PDB entry 5KU0 | electron microscopy, 5.30 A resolution (low resolution: residue-level contacts below are approximate; hydrogen-bond / salt-bridge calls are withheld) | chains 2 and 3 of the 4 polymer chains in the assembly

== Chain 2 ==
Molecule: VP2
Organism: Poliovirus type 1 (strain Mahoney)
Reference sequence: P03300 (POLG_POL1M); residues 1-269 here correspond to UniProt positions 70-338 (UniProt number = residue number + 69)
Sequence (269 residues; each row starts with the number of its first residue):
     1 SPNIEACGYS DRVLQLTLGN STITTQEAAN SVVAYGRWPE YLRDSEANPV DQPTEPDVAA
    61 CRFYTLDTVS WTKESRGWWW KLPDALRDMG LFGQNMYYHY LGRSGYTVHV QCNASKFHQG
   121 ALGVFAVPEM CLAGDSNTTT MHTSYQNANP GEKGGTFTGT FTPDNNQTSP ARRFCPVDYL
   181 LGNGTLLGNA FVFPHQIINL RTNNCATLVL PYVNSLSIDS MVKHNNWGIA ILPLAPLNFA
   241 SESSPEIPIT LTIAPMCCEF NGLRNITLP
Unresolved in the structure: 44-52, 160-173
What the authors report for this chain:
  - contacts within the chain: S1-H195
  - conformationally variable residues (loop rearrangement, order/disorder transition): S1 to S10, L42 to P53, A133 to H142, T160 to F174

== Chain 3 ==
Molecule: VP3
Organism: Poliovirus type 1 (strain Mahoney)
Reference sequence: P03300 (POLG_POL1M); residues 1-231 here correspond to UniProt positions 342-572 (UniProt number = residue number + 341)
Sequence (231 residues; row label = number of the first residue in the row):
     1 GLPVMNTPGS NQYLTADNFQ SPCALPEFDV TPPIDIPGEV KNMMELAEID TMIPFDLSAT
    61 KKNTMEMYRV RLSDKPHTDD PILCLSLSPA SDPRLSHTML GEILNYYTHW AGSLKFTFLF
   121 CGSMMATGKL LVSYAPPGAD PPKKRKEAML GTHVIWDIGL QSSCTMVVPW ISNTTYRQTI
   181 DDSFTEGGYI SVFYQTRIVV PLSTPREMDI LGFVSACNDF SVRLLRDTTH I
Construct notes: conflict S123 (Phe464 in P03300)
What the authors report for this chain:
  - conformationally variable residues (loop rearrangement): D182 to F184

== Interface between chain 2 and chain 3 ==
Pairs across the interface (69):
  S1(2) - I49(3)
  S1(2) - D50(3)
  N3(2) - T117(3)
  N3(2) - S163(3)
  I4(2) - S163(3)
  E5(2) - Q161(3)
  Y9(2) - M124(3)
  Y35(2) - P37(3)
  Y35(2) - G38(3)
  R37(2) - D35(3)
  R37(2) - P37(3)
  R76(2) - M65(3)
  K116(2) - M124(3)
  K116(2) - M125(3)
  Q119(2) - G122(3)
  Q119(2) - S123(3)
  Q119(2) - P205(3)
  Q119(2) - M208(3)
  A121(2) - C121(3)
  D178(2) - M65(3)
  Y179(2) - N63(3)
  Y179(2) - M65(3)
  L186(2) - M67(3)
  L186(2) - Y68(3)
  L187(2) - M52(3)
  L187(2) - Y68(3)
  G188(2) - T51(3)
  G188(2) - M52(3)
  G188(2) - Y68(3)
  N189(2) - H97(3)
  N189(2) - M99(3)
  F191(2) - I49(3)
  F191(2) - D50(3)
  F191(2) - M52(3)
  F191(2) - F213(3)
  V192(2) - M99(3)
  I197(2) - L119(3)
  I197(2) - F213(3)
  N199(2) - L119(3)
  N199(2) - F120(3)
  N199(2) - C121(3)
  R201(2) - F120(3)
  R201(2) - G122(3)
  R201(2) - M124(3)
  R201(2) - I158(3)
  R201(2) - G159(3)
  R201(2) - S162(3)
  T202(2) - S162(3)
  P211(2) - P37(3)
  Y212(2) - P37(3)
  V213(2) - I36(3)
  V213(2) - P37(3)
  N214(2) - I36(3)
  L216(2) - I34(3)
  P233(2) - M65(3)
  P233(2) - R69(3)
  L234(2) - R69(3)
  L234(2) - L211(3)
  A235(2) - R69(3)
  A235(2) - C121(3)
  P236(2) - R69(3)
  P236(2) - D209(3)
  N238(2) - P205(3)
  N238(2) - E207(3)
  F239(2) - P205(3)
  A240(2) - S203(3)
  A240(2) - T204(3)
  A240(2) - P205(3)
  S241(2) - S203(3)
Also at the interface, not in a pair above, chain 2 (39 interface residues in all): F117, H118, S217
Also at the interface, not in a pair above, chain 3 (44 interface residues in all): T64, E66, R71, T98, K115, A126, T165

== Summary ==
39 residues of chain 2 face 44 of chain 3 across their interface. The paper reports conformational variability
at S1(2), L42(2) and D182(3) among others; contacts within the chain involving S1(2) and H195(2).
Chain 2 is VP2 and chain 3 is VP3, both from Poliovirus type 1 (strain Mahoney); the structure, expanded
poliovirus in complex with VHH 17B, was determined by electron microscopy (same publication as 5KTZ, 5KU2 and
5KWL).
